PDB entry 2NTH | X-ray diffraction, 1.80 A resolution | chain A

Chain A:
Molecule: Lysozyme
Organism: Enterobacteria phage T4
Notes: EC 3.2.1.17
UniProt: P00720 (LYS_BPT4); residues 1-164 here = UniProt positions 1-164
Amino-acid sequence (164 residues; numbered 1 to 164; the number before each row is that of its first residue):
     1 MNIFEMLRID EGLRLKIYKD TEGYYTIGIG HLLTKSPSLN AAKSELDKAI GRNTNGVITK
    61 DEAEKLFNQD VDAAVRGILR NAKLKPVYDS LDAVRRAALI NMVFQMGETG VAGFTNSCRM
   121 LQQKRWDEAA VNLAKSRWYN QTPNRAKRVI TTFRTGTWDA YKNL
Covalent attachments: compound MTN linked to Cys118
Differences from the reference sequence: engineered mutation Thr54 (Cys in P00720), Ala97 (Cys in P00720)
Small-molecule neighbours: MTN (S-[(1-oxyl-2,2,5,5-tetramethyl-2,5-dihydro-1H-pyrrol-3-yl)methyl] methanesulfonothioate): Leu84, Leu99, Met102, Val103, Met106, Gly107, Glu108, Val111, Gly113, Phe114, Leu121
Curated features (UniProtKB/Swiss-Prot):
  - active site (Proton donor/acceptor): Glu11, Asp20
  - binding site (substrate): Leu32, Phe104, Ser117, Asn132
  - mutagenesis: Glu11 (E11A/F/H/M/N: Complete loss of enzymatic activity; E11N: Loss of 84% of enzymatic activity; E11Q: Complete loss of activity), Asp20 (D20A/N/S/T: Complete loss of enzymatic activity; D20C: Nearly no effet on specific enzymatic activity; D20E/Q: Loss of 99% of enzymatic activity), Thr26 (T26E: Complete loss of activity at neutral pH; covalently bound substrate; T26H: Facilitates transglycosylation more effectively than hydrolysis; covalently bound substrate), Gly30 (G30A: Almost complete loss of enzymatic activity; G30F: Almost complete loss of enzymatic activity. The enzyme is destabilized by 1.5 kcal/mol), Ser117 (S117F: 10-fold decrease in enzymatic activity; S117I: 500-fold decrease in enzymatic activity; S117V: 50-fold decrease in enzymatic activity), Asn132 (N132I: 5-fold decrease in enzymatic activity; N132M/F: 2-fold decrease in enzymatic activity)
What the authors report for this chain:
  - conformationally variable residues (loop rearrangement): Glu108 to Gly113

Summary:
Compound MTN is covalently linked to Cys118. Curated annotation (UniProt) lists active-site residues Glu11 and
Asp20, 4 substrate-binding residues and 6 mutagenesis sites. From the paper: conformational variability at
Glu108.
Chain A is Lysozyme (Enterobacteria phage T4); the structure, Structure of Spin-labeled T4 Lysozyme Mutant
L118R1, was determined by X-ray diffraction (same publication as 2IGC, 2NTG, 2OU8 and 2OU9).
